5M2E - chains A and B; structure by X-ray diffraction, 2.70 A resolution.

[Chain A (and B)]
Molecule: Isocitrate dehydrogenase [NADP]
Organism: Pseudomonas aeruginosa
Notes: EC 1.1.1.42; chain B of this document is another copy of the same molecule, construct and numbering; everything in this record applies to it too
UniProt: Q02NB5 (IDH_PSEAB); residues 1-418 here = UniProt positions 1-418
Amino-acid sequence (418 residues; each row starts with the number of its first residue):
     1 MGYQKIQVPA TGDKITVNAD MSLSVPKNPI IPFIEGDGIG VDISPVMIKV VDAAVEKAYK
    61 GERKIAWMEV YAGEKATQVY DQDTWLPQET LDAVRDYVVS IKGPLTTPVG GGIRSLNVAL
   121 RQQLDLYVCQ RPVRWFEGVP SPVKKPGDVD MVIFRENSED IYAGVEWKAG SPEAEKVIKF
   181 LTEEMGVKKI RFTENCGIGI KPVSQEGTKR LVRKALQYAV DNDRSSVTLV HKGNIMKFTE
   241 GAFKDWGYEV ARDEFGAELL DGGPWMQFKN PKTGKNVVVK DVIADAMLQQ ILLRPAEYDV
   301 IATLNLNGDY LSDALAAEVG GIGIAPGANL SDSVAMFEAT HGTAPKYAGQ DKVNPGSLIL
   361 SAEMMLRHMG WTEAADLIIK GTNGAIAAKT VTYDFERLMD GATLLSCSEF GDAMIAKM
Swiss-Prot annotation at these positions:
  - binding site (NADP(+)): T106, H341 to Y347, N354, Y393, R397
  - binding site (D-threo-isocitrate): S115, N117, R121, R131, R155
  - binding site (Mg(2+)): D309
  - site (Critical for catalysis): Y162, K232
  - modified residue: S115 (Phosphoserine), T193 (Phosphothreonine)
What the authors report for this chain:
  - post-translational modification sites: S115 (by similarity / conservation)

[Interface between chain A and chain B]
Pairs across the interface - 138 pairs, chain A then chain B:
  D125(A) with R191(B), salt bridge
  S141(A) with K144(B), hydrogen bond (backbone-side chain)
  P142(A) with V143(B); K144(B), hydrogen bond (backbone-backbone); L292(B); L293(B), hydrophobic
  V143(A) with P142(B); K144(B)
  K144(A) with S141(B), hydrogen bond (side chain-backbone); P142(B), hydrogen bond (backbone-backbone); V143(B)
  E159(A) with F192(B)
  I161(A) with M236(B), hydrophobic
  Y162(A) with K232(B); I235(B), hydrophobic; M236(B), hydrophobic
  A163(A) with K189(B)
  G164(A) with K189(B)
  V165(A) with V187(B), hydrophobic; K189(B)
  E166(A) with I235(B); M236(B); K237(B), salt bridge; F238(B), hydrogen bond (side chain-backbone)
  W167(A) with L181(B), hydrophobic; M185(B), hydrophobic; V187(B), hydrophobic; F238(B)
  K168(A) with F238(B)
  A169(A) with W246(B), hydrophobic
  K176(A) with F180(B); E184(B), salt bridge; M185(B)
  V177(A) with M185(B), hydrophobic
  F180(A) with F180(B), hydrophobic
  L181(A) with W167(B), hydrophobic
  M185(A) with W167(B), hydrophobic; K176(B); V177(B), hydrophobic
  V187(A) with V165(B), hydrophobic; W167(B), hydrophobic
  K188(A) with V165(B)
  K189(A) with A163(B); G164(B), hydrogen bond (side chain-backbone); V165(B)
  R191(A) with D125(B), salt bridge; R210(B)
  F192(A) with E159(B); S204(B); E206(B); G207(B); R210(B)
  E194(A) with S204(B)
  N195(A) with S204(B); Q205(B), hydrogen bond (backbone-backbone); W246(B)
  C196(A) with P202(B), hydrophobic; V203(B); S204(B)
  G197(A) with K201(B); P202(B); V203(B), hydrogen bond (backbone-backbone); F238(B); T239(B)
  I198(A) with I200(B), hydrophobic; K201(B); P202(B), hydrophobic; T239(B)
  G199(A) with G199(B); I200(B); K201(B), hydrogen bond (backbone-backbone); T239(B)
  I200(A) with G199(B); I200(B), hydrophobic
  K201(A) with G197(B); I198(B); G199(B), hydrogen bond (backbone-backbone)
  P202(A) with C196(B), hydrophobic; G197(B)
  V203(A) with C196(B); G197(B), hydrogen bond (backbone-backbone)
  S204(A) with F192(B); E194(B); N195(B); C196(B)
  Q205(A) with N195(B), hydrogen bond
  E206(A) with F192(B)
  G207(A) with F192(B)
  R210(A) with R191(B); F192(B)
  K232(A) with Y162(B); D309(B), salt bridge; Y310(B)
  N234(A) with R114(B), hydrogen bond (backbone-side chain)
  I235(A) with R114(B), hydrogen bond (backbone-side chain); Y162(B), hydrophobic
  M236(A) with I161(B), hydrophobic; E166(B)
  K237(A) with R114(B); E166(B), hydrogen bond (backbone-side chain)
  F238(A) with E166(B), hydrogen bond (backbone-side chain); W167(B); K168(B); G197(B)
  T239(A) with E166(B), hydrogen bond (backbone-side chain); G197(B)
  W246(A) with A169(B), hydrophobic; N195(B)
  A284(A) with Y310(B)
  D285(A) with D309(B); Y310(B); D313(B)
  L288(A) with Y310(B), hydrophobic
  Q289(A) with D313(B); A317(B); I322(B)
  L292(A) with P142(B); A314(B); E318(B)
  L293(A) with P142(B), hydrophobic; I322(B), hydrophobic
  L306(A) with L306(B), hydrophobic
  N307(A) with Y310(B), hydrogen bond
  D309(A) with K232(B), salt bridge; D285(B)
  Y310(A) with K232(B); A284(B); D285(B); L288(B); N307(B), hydrogen bond; Y310(B), hydrophobic
  D313(A) with D285(B); Q289(B), hydrogen bond (backbone-side chain)
  A314(A) with L292(B)
  A317(A) with Q289(B); L293(B)
  I322(A) with Q289(B); L293(B), hydrophobic
Other interface residues (no listed pair), chain A (70 interface residues in all): S158, E173, E184, I190, E240, A286, A316, E318
Other interface residues (no listed pair), chain B (67 interface residues in all): S158, E173, I190, A286

[In short]
Chain A and chain B form an interface of 70 and 67 residues respectively; the contacts include 20 hydrogen
bonds and 6 salt bridges. Among the polar pairs are D125(A)-R191(B), E166(A)-K237(B) and K176(A)-E184(B). The
paper reports a modification site at S115(A).
Chain A and chain B are both Isocitrate dehydrogenase [NADP] (Pseudomonas aeruginosa); the structure, Apo
structure of Pseudomonas aeruginosa Isocitrate Dehydrogenase, ICD, was determined by X-ray diffraction,
deposited together with 6G1O and 6G3U.
